Entry 6GX3 (X-ray diffraction, 2.10 A resolution); this record covers chains C and D of the 4 polymer chains in the assembly.

Chain C (and D):
Molecule: Histone deacetylase
From: Schistosoma mansoni
Notes: EC 3.5.1.98; chain D of this document is another copy of the same molecule, construct and numbering; everything in this record applies to it too
UniProtKB: A5H660 (A5H660_SCHMA); residue numbers follow UniProt; this construct covers 1-440
Amino-acid sequence (447 residues; row label = number of the first residue in the row; numbering starts at 0):
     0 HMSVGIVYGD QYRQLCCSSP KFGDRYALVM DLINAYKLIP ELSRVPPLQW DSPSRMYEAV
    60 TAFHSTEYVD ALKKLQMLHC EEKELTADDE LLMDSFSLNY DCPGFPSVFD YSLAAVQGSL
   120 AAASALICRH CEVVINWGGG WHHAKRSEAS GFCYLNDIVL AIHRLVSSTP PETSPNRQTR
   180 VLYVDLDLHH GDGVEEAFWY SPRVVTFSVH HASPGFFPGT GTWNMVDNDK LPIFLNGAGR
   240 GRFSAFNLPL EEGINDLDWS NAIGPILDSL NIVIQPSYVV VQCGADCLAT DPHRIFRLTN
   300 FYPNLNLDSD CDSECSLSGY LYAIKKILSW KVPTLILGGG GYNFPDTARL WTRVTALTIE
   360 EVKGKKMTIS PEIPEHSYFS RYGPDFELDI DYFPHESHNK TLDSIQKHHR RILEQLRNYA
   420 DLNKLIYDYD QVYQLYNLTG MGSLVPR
Disordered / not traced: 0-1, 81-82, 169-176, 224-231, 303-315, 395-400 (chain D: 0-1, 82, 169-176, 224-229, 303-314, 394-401, 436-446)
Construct notes: expression tag (0, 441-446)

Chain C / chain D interface:
Pairs across the interface (39):
  Glu89(C) - His129(D)
  Leu90(C) - Pro39(D)
  Leu90(C) - Glu40(D)
  Leu90(C) - Leu41(D)
  Leu90(C) - Ser42(D)
  Leu90(C) - Lys362(D)
  Asp93(C) - Ser42(D)  hydrogen bond
  Asp93(C) - His129(D)  salt bridge
  Ser96(C) - Arg43(D)  hydrogen bond
  Tyr99(C) - Pro45(D)
  Tyr99(C) - Ala124(D)
  Tyr99(C) - His129(D)
  Glu147(C) - Arg43(D)  salt bridge
  His210(C) - Pro52(D)
  Ser212(C) - Pro52(D)
  Pro213(C) - Met55(D)
  Pro213(C) - Lys72(D)
  Pro213(C) - Phe108(D)  hydrophobic
  Pro213(C) - Asp109(D)
  Pro213(C) - Leu112(D)
  Gly214(C) - Gln48(D)
  Gly214(C) - Trp49(D)  hydrogen bond (backbone-backbone)
  Gly214(C) - Leu112(D)
  Gly214(C) - Gln116(D)
  Phe215(C) - Trp49(D)
  Phe215(C) - Asp50(D)
  Phe215(C) - Ser51(D)
  Phe216(C) - Gln48(D)
  Phe216(C) - Trp49(D)
  Pro217(C) - Gln10(D)  hydrogen bond (backbone-side chain)
  Pro217(C) - Gln48(D)  hydrogen bond (backbone-side chain)
  Gly218(C) - Gln10(D)
  Gly218(C) - Gln48(D)
  Thr219(C) - Gln10(D)
  Asn223(C) - Gln13(D)  hydrogen bond
  Glu251(C) - Pro52(D)
  His292(C) - Asp50(D)
  Ile294(C) - Asp50(D)
  Ile294(C) - Ser51(D)
Interface residues without a listed pair, chain C (20 interface residues in all): Asn98
Interface residues without a listed pair, chain D (23 interface residues in all): Val44

In short:
The interface between chain C and chain D involves 20 residues on one side and 23 on the other; the contacts
include 6 hydrogen bonds and 2 salt bridges. Among the polar pairs are Asp93(C)-His129(D), Glu147(C)-Arg43(D)
and Asp93(C)-Ser42(D).
Chain C and chain D are both Histone deacetylase (Schistosoma mansoni); the structure, Crystal structure of
Schistosoma mansoni HDAC8 complexed with an hydroxamate 1, was determined by X-ray diffraction, deposited
together with 6GXA, 6GXU and 6GXW.
